9DWM - chains E and F of the 12 polymer chains in the assembly; structure by electron microscopy, 4.20 A resolution (low resolution: residue-level contacts below are approximate; hydrogen-bond / salt-bridge calls are withheld).

Chain E:
Molecule: Histone H3.2
Organism: Homo sapiens
Reference sequence: Q71DI3 (H32_HUMAN); residues 1-135 here correspond to UniProt positions 2-136 (UniProt number = residue number + 1)
Amino-acid sequence (135 residues; each row starts with the number of its first residue):
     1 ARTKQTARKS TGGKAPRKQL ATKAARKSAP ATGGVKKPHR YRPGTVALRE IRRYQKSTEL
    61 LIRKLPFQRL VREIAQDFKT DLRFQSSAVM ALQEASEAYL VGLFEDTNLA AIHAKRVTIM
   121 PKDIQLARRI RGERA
Disordered / not traced: 1-37, 135
Differences from the reference sequence: engineered mutation A110 (Cys111 in Q71DI3)
Swiss-Prot annotation at these positions:
  - modified residue: R2 (Asymmetric dimethylarginine), T3 (Phosphothreonine), K4 (Allysine), Q5 (5-glutamyl dopamine), T6 (Phosphothreonine), R8 (Citrulline), K9 (N6,N6,N6-trimethyllysine), S10 (ADP-ribosylserine), T11 (Phosphothreonine), K14 (N6-(2-hydroxyisobutyryl)lysine), R17 (Asymmetric dimethylarginine), K18 (N6-(2-hydroxyisobutyryl)lysine), K23 (N6-(2-hydroxyisobutyryl)lysine), R26 (Citrulline), K27 (N6,N6,N6-trimethyllysine), S28 (ADP-ribosylserine), K36 (N6,N6,N6-trimethyllysine), K37 (N6-methyllysine), Y41 (Phosphotyrosine), K56 (N6,N6,N6-trimethyllysine) and 8 more in UniProt
  - lipidation: K18 (N6-decanoyllysine)

Chain F:
Molecule: Histone H4
Organism: Homo sapiens
Reference sequence: P62805 (H4_HUMAN); residues 1-102 here correspond to UniProt positions 2-103 (UniProt number = residue number + 1)
Amino-acid sequence (102 residues; numbered 1 to 102; the number before each row is that of its first residue):
     1 SGRGKGGKGL GKGGAKRHRK VLRDNIQGIT KPAIRRLARR GGVKRISGLI YEETRGVLKV
    61 FLENVIRDAV TYTEHAKRKT VTAMDVVYAL KRQGRTLYGF GG
Disordered / not traced: 1-23, 102
Swiss-Prot annotation at these positions:
  - DNA-binding region: K16 to K20
  - modified residue: S1 (N-acetylserine), R3 (Asymmetric dimethylarginine), K5 (N6-(2-hydroxyisobutyryl)lysine), K8 (N6-(2-hydroxyisobutyryl)lysine), K12 (N6-(2-hydroxyisobutyryl)lysine), K16 (N6-(2-hydroxyisobutyryl)lysine), K20 (N6,N6,N6-trimethyllysine), K31 (N6-(2-hydroxyisobutyryl)lysine), K44 (N6-(2-hydroxyisobutyryl)lysine), S47 (Phosphoserine), Y51 (Phosphotyrosine), K59 (N6-(2-hydroxyisobutyryl)lysine), K77 (N6-(2-hydroxyisobutyryl)lysine), K79 (N6-(2-hydroxyisobutyryl)lysine), T80 (Phosphothreonine), Y88 (Phosphotyrosine), K91 (N6-(2-hydroxyisobutyryl)lysine)
  - cross-link (Glycyl lysine isopeptide (Lys-Gly)): K12 (interchain with G-Cter in SUMO2), K20 (interchain with G-Cter in SUMO2), K31 (interchain with G-Cter in SUMO2), K59 (interchain with G-Cter in SUMO2), K79 (interchain with G-Cter in SUMO2), K91 (interchain with G-Cter in SUMO2)

How chain E and chain F interact:
Contacting residue pairs (10):
  Y54(E) - R40(F)
  R83(E) - K79(F)
  R83(E) - T80(F)
  R83(E) - V81(F)
  Q85(E) - V81(F)
  A88(E) - A83(F)
  T118(E) - R45(F)
  I119(E) - R45(F)
  I119(E) - S47(F)
  P121(E) - L49(F)
Other interface residues (no listed pair), chain E (16 interface residues in all): I51, L61, P66, E73, F84, S87, N108, V117, M120
Other interface residues (no listed pair), chain F (14 interface residues in all): N25, G28, A33, R39, G42, I46

Overview:
Chain E and chain F form an interface of 16 and 14 residues respectively. From UniProt: a DNA-binding region
on chain F.
Here chain E is Histone H3.2 and chain F is Histone H4, both from Homo sapiens. Entry 9DWM (DNA polymerase
Beta bound to a nucleosome containing a 1-nt gap at SHL-5.5) was determined by electron microscopy.
